7F1D - chain A; structure by X-ray diffraction, 2.05 A resolution.

[Chain A]
Protein: Beta-secretase 1
Organism: Homo sapiens
Notes: EC 3.4.23.46
Reference sequence: P56817 (BACE1_HUMAN); residues -18 to 393 here correspond to UniProt positions 43-454 (UniProt number = residue number + 61)
Chain sequence (416 residues; row label = number of the first residue in the row; numbers below 1 keep their minus sign (Gly-22 is residue -22)):
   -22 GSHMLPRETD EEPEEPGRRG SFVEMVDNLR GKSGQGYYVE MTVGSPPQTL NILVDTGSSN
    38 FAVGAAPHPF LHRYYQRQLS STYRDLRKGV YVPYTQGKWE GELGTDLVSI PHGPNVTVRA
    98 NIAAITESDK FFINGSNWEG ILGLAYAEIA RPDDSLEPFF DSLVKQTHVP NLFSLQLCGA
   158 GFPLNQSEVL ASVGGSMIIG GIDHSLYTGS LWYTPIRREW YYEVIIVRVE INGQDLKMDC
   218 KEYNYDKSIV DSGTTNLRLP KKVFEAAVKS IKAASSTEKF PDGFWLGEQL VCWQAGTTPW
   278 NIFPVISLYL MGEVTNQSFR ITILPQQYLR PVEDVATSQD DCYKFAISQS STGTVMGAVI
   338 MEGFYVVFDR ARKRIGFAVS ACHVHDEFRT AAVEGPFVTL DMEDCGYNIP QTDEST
Disordered / not traced: -22 to -5, 158-168, 386-393
Sequence notes: expression tag (-22 to -19)
Disulfide bonds: Cys155-Cys359, Cys217-Cys382, Cys269-Cys319
Ligand contacts: 0QQ (N-[3-[(4R,5R,6R)-2-azanyl-5-fluoranyl-4,6-dimethyl-5,6-dihydro-1,3-thiazin-4-yl]-4-fluoranyl-phenyl]-2,3-dihydro-[1,4]dioxino[2,3-c]pyridine-7-carboxamide): Gly11, Gln12, Gly13, Tyr14, Leu30, Asp32, Gly34, Ser35, Tyr71, Phe108, Ile110, Trp115, Ile118, Asp228, Ser229, Gly230, Thr231, Thr232, Arg307, Ala335, Glu339
Swiss-Prot annotation at these positions:
  - active site: Asp32, Asp228
  - modified residue (N6-acetyllysine): Lys65, Lys214, Lys218, Lys224, Lys238, Lys239, Lys246
  - glycosylation (N-linked (GlcNAc...) asparagine): Asn92, Asn111, Asn162, Asn293

[Overview]
Ligands of chain A: compound 0QQ. UniProt lists active-site residues Asp32 and Asp228.
Chain A is Beta-secretase 1 (Homo sapiens); the structure, Crystal Structure of BACE1 in complex with
N-{3-[(4R,5R,6R)-2-amino-5-fluoro-4,6-dimethyl-5,6-dihydro-4H-1,3-thiazin-4-yl]-4-fluorophenyl}-2H,3H-[1,4]dioxino[2,3-c]pyridine-7-carboxamide,
was determined by X-ray diffraction together with 7F1G from the same study.
